Entry 3S9N (X-ray diffraction, 3.25 A resolution); this record covers chains A and C.

# Chain A
Name: Transferrin receptor protein 1
From: Homo sapiens
UniProtKB: P02786 (TFR1_HUMAN); numbering as in UniProt (aligned over 120-760)
Amino-acid sequence (654 residues; row label = number of the first residue in the row):
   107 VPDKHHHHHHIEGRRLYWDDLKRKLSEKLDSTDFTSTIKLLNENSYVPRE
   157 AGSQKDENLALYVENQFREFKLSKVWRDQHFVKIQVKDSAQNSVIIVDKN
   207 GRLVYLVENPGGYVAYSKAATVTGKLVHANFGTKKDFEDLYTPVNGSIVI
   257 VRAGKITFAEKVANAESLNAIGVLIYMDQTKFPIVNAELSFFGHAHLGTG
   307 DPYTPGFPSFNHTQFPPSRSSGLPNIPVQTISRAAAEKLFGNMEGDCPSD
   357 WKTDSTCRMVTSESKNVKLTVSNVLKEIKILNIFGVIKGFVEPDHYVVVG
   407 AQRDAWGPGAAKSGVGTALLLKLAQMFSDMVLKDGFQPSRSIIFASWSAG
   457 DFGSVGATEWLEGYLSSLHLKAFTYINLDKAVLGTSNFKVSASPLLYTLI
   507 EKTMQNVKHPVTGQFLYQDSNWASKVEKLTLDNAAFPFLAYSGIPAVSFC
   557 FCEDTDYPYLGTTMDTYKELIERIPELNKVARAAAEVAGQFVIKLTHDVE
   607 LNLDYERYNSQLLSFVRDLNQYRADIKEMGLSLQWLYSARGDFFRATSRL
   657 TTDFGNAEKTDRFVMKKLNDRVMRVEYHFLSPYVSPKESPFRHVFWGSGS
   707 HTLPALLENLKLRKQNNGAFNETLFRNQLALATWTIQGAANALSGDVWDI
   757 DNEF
Disordered / not traced: 107-120, 759-760
Disulfide bonds: Cys353-Cys363, Cys556-Cys558
Covalent attachments: N-acetylglucosamine (NAG) linked to Asn317
Construct notes: expression tag (107-119)
Metal / ion sites: Ca2+: Thr310, Phe313, Glu465, Glu468
Curated features (UniProtKB/Swiss-Prot):
  - motif: Arg646 to Asp648 (Cell attachment site)
  - glycosylation (N-linked (GlcNAc...) asparagine): Asn251, Asn317, Asn727
  - natural variant: Ser142 (G142S: this construct carries the variant)
  - mutagenesis: Leu619 (L619A: 20-fold reduced affinity for transferrin receptor. No binding to HFE), Val622 (V622A: No significant effect on binding to transferrin nor HFE), Arg623 (R623A: No significant effect on binding to transferrin nor HFE), Arg629 (R629A: >5-fold reduced affinity for transferrin. >10-fold reduced affinity for HFE), Gln640 (Q640A: No effect on binding to transferrin. >10-fold reduced affinity for HFE), Trp641 (W641A: No significant effect on binding to transferrin nor HFE), Tyr643 (Y643A: 20-fold reduced affinity for transferrin. No binding to HFE), Ser644 (S644A: No significant effect on binding to transferrin nor HFE), Arg646 (R646A/H: No binding to transferrin; R646K: 5% binding to transferrin), Gly647 (G647A: Large effect on affinity for transferrin. 4-fold reduced affinity for HFE), Asp648 (D648A: 16% binding to transferrin; D648E: 57% binding to transferrin), Phe650 (F650Q: >5-fold reduced affinity for transferrin. >10-fold reduced affinity for HFE)

# Chain C
Name: Serotransferrin
From: Homo sapiens
UniProtKB: P02787 (TRFE_HUMAN); residues 1-679 here correspond to UniProt positions 20-698 (UniProt number = residue number + 19)
Amino-acid sequence (693 residues; numbered -13 to 679; the number before each row is that of its first residue; numbers below 1 keep their minus sign (Val-13 is residue -13)):
   -13 VPDKHHHHHHIEGRVPDKTVRWCAVSEHEATKCQSFRDHMKSVIPSDGPS
    37 VACVKKASYLDCIRAIAANEADAVTLDAGLVYDAYLAPNNLKPVVAEFYG
    87 SKEDPQTFYYAVAVVKKDSGFQMNQLRGKKSCHTGLGRSAGWNIPIGLLY
   137 CDLPEPRKPLEKAVANFFSGSCAPCADGTDFPQLCQLCPGCGCSTLNQYF
   187 GYSGAFKCLKDGAGDVAFVKHSTIFENLANKADRDQYELLCLDNTRKPVD
   237 EYKDCHLAQVPSHTVVARSMGGKEDLIWELLNQAQEHFGKDKSKEFQLFS
   287 SPHGKDLLFKDSAHGFLKVPPRMDAKMYLGYEYVTAIRNLREGTCPEAPT
   337 DECKPVKWCALSHHERLKCDEWSVNSVGKIECVSAETTEDCIAKIMNGEA
   387 DAMSLDGGFVYIAGKCGLVPVLAENYDKSDNCEDTPEAGFFAVAVVKKSA
   437 SDLTWDNLKGKKSCHTAVGRTAGWNIPMGLLYNKINHCRFDEFFSEGCAP
   487 GSKKDSSLCKLCMGSGLNLCEPNNKEGYYGFTGAFRCLVEKGDVAFVKHQ
   537 TVPQNTGGKNPDPWAKNLNEKDYELLCLDGTRKPVEEYANCHLARAPNHA
   587 VVTRKDKEACVHKILRQQQHLFGSDVTDCSGNFCLFRSETKDLLFRDDTV
   637 CLAKLHDRNTYEKYLGEEYVKAVGNLRKCSTSSLLEACTFRRP
Disordered / not traced: -13 to 3, 332-337, 426-582, 678-679
Disulfide bonds: Cys9-Cys48, Cys19-Cys39, Cys118-Cys194, Cys137-Cys331, Cys158-Cys174, Cys161-Cys179, Cys171-Cys177, Cys227-Cys241, Cys339-Cys596, Cys345-Cys377, Cys355-Cys368, Cys402-Cys674, Cys418-Cys637, Cys615-Cys620
Construct notes: expression tag (-13 to 0); engineered mutation Asp413 (Asn432 in P02787), Phe426 (Tyr445 in P02787), Phe517 (Tyr536 in P02787), Asp611 (Asn630 in P02787)
Metal / ion sites: Fe ion: Asp63, Tyr95, Tyr188, His249 (together with carbonate ion)
Residues lining bound ligands: carbonate ion (CO3): Asp63, Tyr95, Thr120, Arg124, Ser125, Ala126, Gly127, Tyr188, His249
Curated features (UniProtKB/Swiss-Prot):
  - binding site (Fe(3+)): Asp63, Tyr95, Tyr188, His249, Asp392, His585
  - binding site (hydrogencarbonate): Thr120, Arg124, Ala126, Gly127, Thr452, Arg456, Ala458, Gly459
  - modified residue: Arg23 (Dimethylated arginine), Ser370 (Phosphoserine), Ser666 (Phosphoserine)
  - glycosylation: Ser32 (O-linked (GalNAc...) serine), Asn472 (N-linked (GlcNAc...) asparagine)

# Interface between chain A and chain C
Pairs across the interface (40):
  Arg121(A) - Asp166(C)
  Tyr123(A) - Pro145(C)
  Tyr123(A) - Asp166(C)
  Tyr123(A) - Phe167(C)
  Asp125(A) - Pro142(C)
  Leu619(A) - Val360(C)  hydrophobic
  Leu619(A) - Val363(C)
  Leu619(A) - Gly364(C)
  Val622(A) - Val360(C)  hydrophobic
  Arg623(A) - Val360(C)
  Arg623(A) - Val363(C)
  Asn626(A) - Asn361(C)  hydrogen bond
  Arg629(A) - Gly617(C)  hydrogen bond (side chain-backbone)
  Arg629(A) - Asn618(C)  hydrogen bond
  Gln640(A) - Leu353(C)
  Tyr643(A) - Asp356(C)
  Tyr643(A) - Glu357(C)
  Tyr643(A) - Val360(C)  hydrophobic
  Ser644(A) - Asp356(C)
  Arg646(A) - Ser359(C)  hydrogen bond
  Arg646(A) - Glu367(C)  salt bridge
  Gly647(A) - Asp356(C)
  Phe650(A) - Glu367(C)
  Phe650(A) - Cys368(C)
  Arg651(A) - Arg352(C)
  Arg651(A) - Asp356(C)  salt bridge
  Arg651(A) - Cys368(C)  hydrogen bond (side chain-backbone)
  Gly661(A) - Tyr68(C)
  Gly661(A) - Leu72(C)
  Asn662(A) - Tyr71(C)
  Asn662(A) - Leu72(C)
  Asn662(A) - Ala73(C)  hydrogen bond (backbone-backbone)
  Ala663(A) - Leu72(C)
  Ala663(A) - Ala73(C)
  Glu664(A) - Leu72(C)
  Glu664(A) - Ala73(C)  hydrogen bond (backbone-backbone)
  Glu664(A) - Asn75(C)  hydrogen bond
  Asp667(A) - Pro74(C)
  Asp757(A) - Arg352(C)  salt bridge
  Asn758(A) - His349(C)
Interface residues without a listed pair, chain A (24 interface residues in all): Thr658, Val670
Interface residues without a listed pair, chain C (31 interface residues in all): Arg50, Asp69, Lys312, Lys343, Val369, Ser370, Glu385

# In short
24 residues of chain A and 31 residues of chain C are in contact; the contacts include 8 hydrogen bonds and 3
salt bridges. Among the polar pairs are Arg646(A)-Glu367(C), Arg651(A)-Asp356(C) and Asp757(A)-Arg352(C).
Bound to chain C: carbonate ion. N-acetylglucosamine is covalently linked to Asn317(A).
Chain A is Transferrin receptor protein 1 and chain C is Serotransferrin, both from Homo sapiens; the
structure, Complex between transferrin receptor 1 and transferrin with iron in the N-Lobe, room temperature,
was determined by X-ray diffraction, deposited together with 3S9L and 3S9M.
